2VSM - chains A and B; structure by X-ray diffraction, 1.80 A resolution.

# Chain A
Name: Hemagglutinin-neuraminidase
Source organism: Nipah virus
Notes: EC 3.2.1.18; fragment: b-propeller, ephrin binding domain, residues 188-602
UniProtKB: Q9IH62 (HN_NIPAV); residues 188-602 here = UniProt positions 188-602
Chain sequence (416 residues; numbered 188 to 603; the number before each row is that of its first residue):
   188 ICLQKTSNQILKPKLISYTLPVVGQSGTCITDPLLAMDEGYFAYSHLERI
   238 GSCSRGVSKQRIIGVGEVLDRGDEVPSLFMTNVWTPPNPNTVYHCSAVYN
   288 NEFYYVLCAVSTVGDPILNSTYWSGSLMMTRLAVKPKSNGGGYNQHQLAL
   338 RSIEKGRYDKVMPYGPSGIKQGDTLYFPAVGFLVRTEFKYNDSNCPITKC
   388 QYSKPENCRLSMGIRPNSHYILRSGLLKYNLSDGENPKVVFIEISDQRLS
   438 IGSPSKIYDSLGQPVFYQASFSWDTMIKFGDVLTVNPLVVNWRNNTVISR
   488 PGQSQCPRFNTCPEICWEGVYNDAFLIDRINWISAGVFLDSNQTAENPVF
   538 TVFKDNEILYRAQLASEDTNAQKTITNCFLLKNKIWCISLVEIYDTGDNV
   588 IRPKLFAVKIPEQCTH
Unresolved in the structure: 208-210
Cystine bridges: Cys189-Cys601, Cys216-Cys240, Cys282-Cys295, Cys382-Cys395, Cys387-Cys499, Cys493-Cys503, Cys565-Cys574
Covalent attachments: N-acetylglucosamine (NAG) linked to Asn417, Asn481, Asn529
Curated features (UniProtKB/Swiss-Prot):
  - glycosylation (N-linked (GlcNAc...) asparagine): Asn306, Asn378, Asn417, Asn481, Asn529
  - natural variant: Arg248 (R248K: In strain: Isolate NiV/KHM/CSUR38), Thr272 (T272A: In strain: Isolate NiV/MY/99/VRI-0626), Gly327 (G327D: In strain: Isolate NiV/KHM/CSUR38), Ile408 (I408V: In strain: Isolate NiV/KHM/CSUR38), Val426 (V426I: In strain: Isolate NiV/KHM/CSUR38), Leu470 (L470Q: In strain: Isolate NiV/KHM/CSUR38), Asn478 (N478S: In strain: Isolate NiV/KHM/CSUR38), Asn481 (N481D: In strain: Isolate NiV/KHM/CSUR38)

# Chain B
Name: Ephrin-B2
Source organism: Homo sapiens
Notes: fragment: receptor-binding domain, residues 28-165
UniProtKB: P52799 (EFNB2_HUMAN); residues 31-168 here correspond to UniProt positions 28-165 (UniProt number = residue number - 3)
Chain sequence (140 residues; each row starts with the number of its first residue):
    31 IVLEPIYWNSSNSKFLPGQGLVLYPQIGDKLDIICPKVDSKTVGQYEYYK
    81 VYMVDKDQADRCTIKKENTPLLNCAKPDQDIKFTIKFQEFSPNLWGLEFQ
   131 KNKDYYIISTSNGSLEGLDNQEGGVCQTRAMKILMKVGHH
Unresolved in the structure: 70-72
Cystine bridges: Cys65-Cys104, Cys92-Cys156
Covalent attachments: N-acetylglucosamine (NAG) linked to Asn39
Curated features (UniProtKB/Swiss-Prot):
  - glycosylation (N-linked (GlcNAc...) asparagine): Asn39, Asn142

# Interface between chain A and chain B
Contacting residue pairs (66):
  Ser239(A) with Glu119(B); Glu128(B), hydrogen bond; Gln130(B)
  Cys240(A) with Glu119(B), hydrogen bond (backbone-side chain); Glu128(B)
  Ser241(A) with Gly126(B), hydrogen bond (side chain-backbone); Glu128(B), hydrogen bond (backbone-side chain)
  Arg242(A) with Trp125(B), hydrogen bond (side chain-backbone); Gly126(B), hydrogen bond (side chain-backbone); Leu127(B); Glu128(B)
  Leu305(A) with Trp125(B), hydrophobic
  Gln388(A) with Asp108(B), hydrogen bond
  Tyr389(A) with Lys106(B); Pro107(B); Asp108(B), hydrogen bond; Gln109(B)
  Ile401(A) with Trp125(B)
  Arg402(A) with Glu97(B), hydrogen bond (side chain-backbone); Trp125(B)
  Phe458(A) with Leu124(B), hydrophobic
  Pro488(A) with Pro122(B)
  Gly489(A) with Pro122(B)
  Gln490(A) with Phe113(B); Asn123(B), hydrogen bond
  Ser491(A) with Leu101(B), hydrogen bond (side chain-backbone); Leu102(B); Ile111(B); Lys112(B), hydrogen bond (side chain-backbone); Phe113(B)
  Gln492(A) with Asn103(B), hydrogen bond
  Glu501(A) with Lys106(B), salt bridge
  Trp504(A) with Leu124(B); Trp125(B), hydrophobic
  Glu505(A) with Pro122(B); Leu124(B)
  Gly506(A) with Pro122(B), hydrogen bond (backbone-backbone); Leu124(B)
  Val507(A) with Pro122(B), hydrophobic
  Gln530(A) with Lys112(B), hydrogen bond (side chain-backbone); Phe113(B); Thr114(B), hydrogen bond (side chain-backbone); Pro122(B)
  Thr531(A) with Lys60(B); Thr114(B)
  Ala532(A) with Gln118(B), hydrogen bond (backbone-side chain); Phe120(B), hydrophobic; Ser121(B)
  Glu533(A) with Lys60(B), salt bridge; Lys116(B), salt bridge
  Asp555(A) with Lys116(B), hydrogen bond (backbone-side chain)
  Asn557(A) with Lys116(B), hydrogen bond; Gln118(B), hydrogen bond; Phe120(B)
  Ala558(A) with Phe120(B)
  Gln559(A) with Phe120(B); Ser121(B), hydrogen bond (side chain-backbone)
  Glu579(A) with Phe120(B)
  Ile580(A) with Phe120(B)
  Tyr581(A) with Gln118(B); Glu119(B), hydrogen bond (side chain-backbone); Phe120(B), hydrophobic
  Thr583(A) with Ile57(B); Gly58(B)
  Ile588(A) with Glu119(B); Phe120(B), hydrophobic
Interface residues without a listed pair, chain B (30 interface residues in all): Thr99, Ala105

# In short
Chain A and chain B form an interface of 33 and 30 residues respectively; the contacts include 22 hydrogen
bonds and 3 salt bridges. Among the polar pairs are Glu501(A)-Lys106(B), Glu533(A)-Lys60(B) and
Glu533(A)-Lys116(B). N-acetylglucosamine is covalently linked to Asn417(A), Asn481(A) and Asn529(A).
Here chain A is Hemagglutinin-neuraminidase (Nipah virus) and chain B is Ephrin-B2 (Homo sapiens). Entry 2VSM
(Nipah virus attachment glycoprotein in complex with human cell surface receptor ephrinB2) was determined by
X-ray diffraction (same publication as 2VSK).
